PDB entry 2GTL | X-ray diffraction, 3.50 A resolution | chains B and M of the 15 polymer chains in the assembly

# Chain B
Molecule: Extracellular globin 2
Organism: Lumbricus terrestris
Reference sequence: P02218 (GLB2_LUMTE); numbering as in UniProt (aligned over 1-145)
Amino-acid sequence (145 residues; row label = number of the first residue in the row):
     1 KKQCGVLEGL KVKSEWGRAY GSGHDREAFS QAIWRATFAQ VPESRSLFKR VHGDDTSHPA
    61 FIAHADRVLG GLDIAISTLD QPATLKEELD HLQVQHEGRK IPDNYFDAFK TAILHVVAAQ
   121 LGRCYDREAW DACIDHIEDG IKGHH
Cystine bridges: C4-C133
Sequence notes: conflict D66 (Glu in P02218)
Ion coordination: heme Fe: H96 (together with carbon monoxide)
Residues lining bound ligands:
  - carbon monoxide (CMO): W34, F48, H64, V68, H96
  - carbon monoxide / heme: W34, S44, L47, F48, R50, V51, H64, R67, V68, L72, L92, Q95, H96, R99, I101, Y105, F106, F109, E138, I141
  - heme (HEM): S44, L47, F48, R50, V51, H64, R67, V68, L72, L92, Q95, H96, R99, I101, Y105, F106, F109, E138, I141
Curated features (UniProtKB/Swiss-Prot):
  - binding site (heme b): H96

# Chain M
Molecule: Hemoglobin linker chain L1
Organism: Lumbricus terrestris
Reference sequence: Q9GV76 (Q9GV76_LUMTE); residues 9-225 here correspond to UniProt positions 24-240 (UniProt number = residue number + 15)
Amino-acid sequence (217 residues; row label = number of the first residue in the row):
     9 RFQYLVKNQN LHIDYLAKKL HDIEEEYNKL THDVDKKTIR QLKARISNLE EHHCDEHESE
    69 CRGDVPECIH DLLFCDGEKD CRDGSDEDPE TCSLNITHVG SSYTGLATWT SCEDLNPDHA
   129 IVTITAAHRK SFFPNRVWLR ATLSYELDEH DHTVSTTQLR GFYNFGKREL LLAPLKGQSE
   189 GYGVICDFNL GDDDHADCKI VVPSSLFVCA HFNAQRY
Cystine bridges: C62-C76, C69-C89, C83-C100, C120-C217, C194-C206
Ion coordination: Ca2+: L81, D84, E86, D88, D94, E95
From the paper describing this entry:
  - self-association interface (contacts with another copy of this molecule); pairs are residue here / residue on that copy: L19-L19, Y12, R53, E58
  - Ca2+ coordination: D88

# Interface between chain B and chain M
Contacting residue pairs (30; chain B residue first):
  H24(B) - E66(M)
  D25(B) - H65(M)  salt bridge
  D25(B) - H78(M)  salt bridge
  A28(B) - H78(M)
  A32(B) - L80(M)  hydrophobic
  R35(B) - L81(M)
  R35(B) - D84(M)  salt bridge
  R35(B) - E86(M)  salt bridge
  R35(B) - D88(M)  salt bridge
  A36(B) - F140(M)
  A39(B) - F140(M)  hydrophobic
  Q40(B) - F140(M)
  T56(B) - E86(M)
  T111(B) - F140(M)
  H115(B) - K138(M)
  H115(B) - F140(M)
  H115(B) - F141(M)
  H115(B) - W146(M)
  V116(B) - L80(M)  hydrophobic
  V116(B) - F141(M)  hydrophobic
  A118(B) - W146(M)  hydrophobic
  A119(B) - F141(M)  hydrophobic
  A119(B) - R144(M)  hydrogen bond (backbone-side chain)
  A119(B) - W146(M)
  A119(B) - F170(M)
  Q120(B) - H65(M)
  Q120(B) - H78(M)  hydrogen bond
  Q120(B) - L80(M)
  G122(B) - F170(M)
  R123(B) - L214(M)
Other interface residues (no listed pair), chain B (19 interface residues in all): F29, C124
Other interface residues (no listed pair), chain M (20 interface residues in all): E64, L179, A181, P211, S212
The authors on this interface:
  - interface residues, chain M: D88(M), F140(M), F141(M), W146(M), F170(M)

# Summary
19 residues of chain B and 20 residues of chain M are in contact; the contacts include 2 hydrogen bonds and 5
salt bridges. Polar contacts include D25(B)-H65(M), D25(B)-H78(M) and R35(B)-D84(M). From the paper: interface
residues D88(M), F140(M) and F141(M) among others; Ca2+ coordination by D88(M).
Here chain B is Extracellular globin 2 and chain M is Hemoglobin linker chain L1, both from Lumbricus
terrestris. Entry 2GTL (Lumbricus Erythrocruorin at 3.5A resolution) was determined by X-ray diffraction.
